Entry 4JOL (X-ray diffraction, 2.91 A resolution); this record covers chains A and C of the 4 polymer chains in the assembly.

== Chain A (and C) ==
Molecule: Protein CBFA2T1
Organism: Homo sapiens
Notes: fragment: NHR2 domain of AML1-ETO; chain C of this document is another copy of the same molecule, construct and numbering; everything in this record applies to it too
Reference sequence: Q06455 (MTG8_HUMAN); residues 486-548 here correspond to UniProt positions 338-400 (UniProt number = residue number - 148)
Chain sequence (64 residues; row label = number of the first residue in the row):
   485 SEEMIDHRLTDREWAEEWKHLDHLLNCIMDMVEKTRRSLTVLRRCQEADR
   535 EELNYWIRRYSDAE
Not modelled in the structure: 485-488
Sequence notes: expression tag (485)

== Chain A / chain C interface ==
Pairs across the interface - 37 pairs, chain A then chain C:
  His491(A) with Arg528(C); Cys529(C), hydrogen bond (backbone-side chain); Ala532(C)
  Arg492(A) with Glu536(C), salt bridge
  Leu493(A) with Cys529(C), hydrophobic
  Trp498(A) with Leu526(C), hydrophobic; Cys529(C), hydrophobic; Gln530(C); Asp533(C)
  Glu501(A) with Leu526(C)
  Trp502(A) with Leu526(C), hydrophobic
  Leu505(A) with Thr519(C); Leu523(C), hydrophobic; Leu526(C), hydrophobic
  Leu508(A) with Thr519(C)
  Cys511(A) with Met515(C), hydrophobic
  Ile512(A) with Met515(C), hydrophobic; Val516(C), hydrophobic
  Met515(A) with Leu508(C), hydrophobic; Ile512(C), hydrophobic; Met515(C), hydrophobic
  Val516(A) with Ile512(C), hydrophobic
  Thr519(A) with Leu505(C); Leu508(C)
  Leu523(A) with Leu505(C), hydrophobic
  Leu526(A) with Trp498(C), hydrophobic; Glu501(C); Trp502(C), hydrophobic; Leu505(C), hydrophobic
  Arg528(A) with His491(C)
  Cys529(A) with His491(C); Leu493(C), hydrophobic; Trp498(C), hydrophobic
  Gln530(A) with Trp498(C)
  Ala532(A) with His491(C)
  Asp533(A) with Trp498(C)
  Glu536(A) with Arg492(C)
Interface residues without a listed pair, chain C (22 interface residues in all): Cys511, Val525

== Overview ==
21 residues of chain A face 22 of chain C across their interface; the contacts include 1 hydrogen bond and 1
salt bridge. Polar contacts include Arg492(A)-Glu536(C) and His491(A)-Cys529(C).
Chain A and chain C are both Protein CBFA2T1 (Homo sapiens); the structure, Complex structure of AML1-ETO NHR2
domain with HEB fragment, was determined by X-ray diffraction.
